1RHQ - chains A and B of the 4 polymer chains in the assembly; structure by X-ray diffraction, 3.00 A resolution.

[Chain A]
Protein: Caspase-3
Source organism: Homo sapiens
Notes: EC 3.4.22.-; fragment: p17 subunit
Reference sequence: P42574 (ICE3_HUMAN); the construct lacks a stretch of the UniProt sequence and is renumbered around it, so the offset changes along the chain: 145-156 = UniProt 29-40; 163-175 = UniProt 45-57; 176-222 = UniProt 61-107; 224-247 = UniProt 108-131; 1 more segments
Amino-acid sequence (147 residues; each row starts with the number of its first residue; note: 11 numbers in that range are skipped by the numbering (no residue carries them; nothing is unmodelled there); a row labelled like 175A-175C holds insertion residues (175A, then the next letters in order)):
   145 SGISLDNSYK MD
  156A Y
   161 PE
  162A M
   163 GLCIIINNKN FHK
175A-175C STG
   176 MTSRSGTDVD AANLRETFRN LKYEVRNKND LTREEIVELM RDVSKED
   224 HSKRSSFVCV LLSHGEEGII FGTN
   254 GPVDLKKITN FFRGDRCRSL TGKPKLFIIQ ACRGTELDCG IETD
Not modelled in the structure: 145-149, 296-297
Covalent attachments: compound 0ZZ linked to Cys-285
Ligand contacts: 0ZZ (5-S-benzyl-3-({N-[(5-bromo-2-methoxyphenyl)acetyl]-L-valyl}amino)-2,3-dideoxy-5-thio-D-erythro-pentonic acid): Met-176, Arg-179, Ser-236, His-237, Gly-238, Glu-239, Phe-244, Gln-283, Ala-284, Thr-288
Swiss-Prot annotation at these positions:
  - active site: His-237, Cys-285
  - modified residue: Cys-285 (S-nitrosocysteine)

[Chain B]
Protein: Caspase-3
Source organism: Homo sapiens
Notes: EC 3.4.22.-; fragment: p12 subunit
Reference sequence: P42574 (ICE3_HUMAN); the construct has insertions or renumbered stretches relative to UniProt, so the offset changes along the chain: 310-379 = UniProt 176-245; 382-390 = UniProt 258-266; 392-402 = UniProt 267-277
Amino-acid sequence (102 residues; each row starts with the number of its first residue; note: 1 number in that range is skipped by the numbering (no residue carries it; nothing is unmodelled there); a row labelled like 381A-381I holds insertion residues (381A, then the next letters in order)):
   310 SGVDDDMACH KIPVEADFLY AYSTAPGYYS WRNSKDGSWF IQSLCAMLKQ YADKLEFMHI
   370 LTRVNRKVAT
  379A E
   380 FE
381A-381I SFSFDATFH
   382 AKKQIPCIV
   392 SMLTKELYFY H
Not modelled in the structure: 310-319, 402
Sequence notes: variant Glu-324 (Asp190 in P42574)
Ligand contacts: 0ZZ (5-S-benzyl-3-({N-[(5-bromo-2-methoxyphenyl)acetyl]-L-valyl}amino)-2,3-dideoxy-5-thio-D-erythro-pentonic acid): Tyr-338, Ser-339, Trp-340, Arg-341, Ser-381A, Phe-381B, Ser-381C, Phe-381H
Swiss-Prot annotation at these positions:
  - modified residue: Arg-341 (Microbial infection: ADP-riboxanated arginine)

[How chain A and chain B interact]
Residue-residue contacts (90; chain A residue first):
  Asp-150(A) / Lys-396(B)  hydrogen bond (backbone-side chain)
  Asn-151(A) / Lys-396(B)
  Asn-151(A) / Glu-397(B)  hydrogen bond (backbone-backbone)
  Ser-152(A) / Lys-396(B)
  Ser-152(A) / Glu-397(B)
  Tyr-153(A) / Asp-326(B)  hydrogen bond
  Tyr-153(A) / Leu-394(B)
  Tyr-153(A) / Thr-395(B)  hydrogen bond (side chain-backbone)
  Tyr-153(A) / Lys-396(B)
  Tyr-153(A) / Glu-397(B)  hydrogen bond (backbone-backbone)
  Met-155(A) / Leu-398(B)  hydrophobic
  Met-155(A) / Tyr-401(B)
  Met-162A(A) / Phe-400(B)
  Met-162A(A) / Tyr-401(B)
  Arg-179(A) / Arg-341(B)
  Arg-179(A) / Ser-347(B)
  Ser-180(A) / Asn-342(B)
  Ser-180(A) / Ser-343(B)
  Val-184(A) / Lys-344(B)
  Val-184(A) / Asp-345(B)
  Asp-185(A) / Gly-346(B)
  Asp-185(A) / Ser-347(B)  hydrogen bond (side chain-backbone)
  Asp-185(A) / Ile-350(B)
  Asn-188(A) / Cys-354(B)  hydrogen bond
  Leu-189(A) / Ile-350(B)  hydrophobic
  Leu-189(A) / Cys-354(B)  hydrophobic
  Thr-192(A) / Cys-354(B)  hydrogen bond
  Thr-192(A) / Leu-357(B)
  Thr-192(A) / Lys-358(B)
  Tyr-198(A) / Phe-400(B)
  Glu-240(A) / Pro-335(B)
  Glu-240(A) / Gly-336(B)  hydrogen bond (side chain-backbone)
  Leu-258(A) / Tyr-331(B)
  Lys-259(A) / Glu-324(B)  salt bridge
  Thr-262(A) / Phe-327(B)
  Arg-266(A) / Val-323(B)
  Arg-266(A) / Glu-324(B)
  Arg-266(A) / Phe-327(B)
  Gly-267(A) / Val-323(B)  hydrogen bond (backbone-backbone)
  Asp-268(A) / Val-323(B)
  Gly-275(A) / Asp-326(B)  hydrogen bond (backbone-side chain)
  Lys-276(A) / Asp-326(B)
  Pro-277(A) / Asp-326(B)
  Pro-277(A) / Leu-398(B)  hydrophobic
  Lys-278(A) / Ala-325(B)
  Lys-278(A) / Asp-326(B)  hydrogen bond (backbone-backbone)
  Lys-278(A) / Phe-327(B)
  Lys-278(A) / Leu-328(B)  hydrogen bond (backbone-backbone)
  Leu-279(A) / Leu-328(B)  hydrophobic
  Phe-280(A) / Leu-328(B)  hydrogen bond (backbone-backbone)
  Phe-280(A) / Tyr-329(B)
  Phe-280(A) / Ala-330(B)
  Ile-281(A) / Ala-330(B)
  Ile-281(A) / Phe-349(B)  hydrophobic
  Ile-282(A) / Ala-330(B)
  Ile-282(A) / Tyr-331(B)  hydrophobic
  Ile-282(A) / Ser-332(B)  hydrogen bond (backbone-backbone)
  Gln-283(A) / Ser-332(B)  hydrogen bond
  Gln-283(A) / Ser-339(B)
  Gln-283(A) / Ser-347(B)
  Gln-283(A) / Phe-349(B)
  Gln-283(A) / Ile-350(B)
  Ala-284(A) / Ser-332(B)  hydrogen bond (backbone-side chain)
  Ala-284(A) / Thr-333(B)
  Ala-284(A) / Ser-339(B)  hydrogen bond (backbone-side chain)
  Cys-285(A) / Tyr-338(B)  hydrophobic
  Cys-285(A) / Ser-339(B)
  Arg-286(A) / Tyr-331(B)
  Arg-286(A) / Thr-333(B)  hydrogen bond (side chain-backbone)
  Arg-286(A) / Ala-334(B)
  Arg-286(A) / Pro-335(B)
  Arg-286(A) / Gly-336(B)  hydrogen bond (backbone-backbone)
  Arg-286(A) / Tyr-337(B)  hydrogen bond (backbone-backbone)
  Arg-286(A) / Cys-388(B)  hydrogen bond
  Gly-287(A) / Gly-336(B)
  Gly-287(A) / Tyr-337(B)  hydrogen bond (backbone-backbone)
  Gly-287(A) / Tyr-338(B)
  Thr-288(A) / Gly-336(B)  hydrogen bond (backbone-backbone)
  Thr-288(A) / Tyr-338(B)
  Glu-289(A) / Gly-336(B)  hydrogen bond (backbone-backbone)
  Glu-289(A) / Tyr-337(B)
  Glu-289(A) / Tyr-338(B)  hydrogen bond (backbone-backbone)
  Leu-290(A) / Tyr-337(B)
  Leu-290(A) / Tyr-338(B)  hydrophobic
  Leu-290(A) / Thr-381G(B)
  Asp-291(A) / Tyr-337(B)
  Asp-291(A) / Lys-383(B)
  Asp-291(A) / Lys-384(B)  hydrogen bond (backbone-backbone)
  Cys-292(A) / Ala-382(B)
  Cys-292(A) / Lys-383(B)
Also at the interface, not in a pair above, chain A (48 interface residues in all): Ser-178, Gly-181, Phe-193, Leu-196, Leu-235, His-237, Phe-265, Thr-274, Gly-293
Also at the interface, not in a pair above, chain B (47 interface residues in all): Trp-340, Leu-353, Ala-361, Phe-366, Ile-386, Tyr-399

[Summary]
Chain A and chain B form an interface of 48 and 47 residues respectively, with 27 hydrogen bonds and 1 salt
bridge. Polar contacts include Lys-259(A)/Glu-324(B), Asp-150(A)/Lys-396(B) and Tyr-153(A)/Asp-326(B). Chain B
binds compound 0ZZ. Compound 0ZZ is covalently linked to Cys-285(A).
Here chain A is Caspase-3 and chain B is Caspase-3, both from Homo sapiens. Entry 1RHQ (Crystal structure of
the complex of caspase-3 with a bromomethoxyphenyl inhibitor) was determined by X-ray diffraction together
with 1RE1, 1RHJ, 1RHK, 1RHM, 1RHR and 1RHU from the same study.
